Entry 2A1T (X-ray diffraction, 2.80 A resolution); this record covers chains D and S of the 6 polymer chains in the assembly.

== Chain D ==
Name: Acyl-CoA dehydrogenase, medium-chain specific, mitochondrial precursor
Organism: Homo sapiens
Notes: EC 1.3.99.3
UniProtKB: P11310 (ACADM_HUMAN); residues -24 to 396 here correspond to UniProt positions 1-421 (UniProt number = residue number + 25)
Chain sequence (421 residues; row label = number of the first residue in the row; numbers below 1 keep their minus sign (Met-24 is residue -24)):
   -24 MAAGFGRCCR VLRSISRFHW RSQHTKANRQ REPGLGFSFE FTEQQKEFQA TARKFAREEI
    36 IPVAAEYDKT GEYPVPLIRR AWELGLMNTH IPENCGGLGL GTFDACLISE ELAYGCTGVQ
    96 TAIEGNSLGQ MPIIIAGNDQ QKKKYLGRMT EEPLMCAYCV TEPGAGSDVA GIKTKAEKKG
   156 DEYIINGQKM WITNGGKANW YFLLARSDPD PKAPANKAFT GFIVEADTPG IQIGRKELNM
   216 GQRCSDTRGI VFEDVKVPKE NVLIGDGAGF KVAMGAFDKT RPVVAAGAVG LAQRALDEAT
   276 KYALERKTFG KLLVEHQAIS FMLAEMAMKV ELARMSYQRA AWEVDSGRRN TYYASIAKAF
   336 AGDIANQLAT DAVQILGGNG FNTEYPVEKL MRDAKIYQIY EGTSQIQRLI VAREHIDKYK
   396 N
Not modelled in the structure: -24 to 9
Small-molecule neighbours:
  - FAD (flavin-adenine dinucleotide), molecule 1: Tyr133, Cys134, Val135, Thr136, Ala140, Gly141, Ser142, Asp143, Met165, Trp166, Ile167, Thr168, Asn214, Thr222, Ile371, Ile374, Tyr375, Glu376, Thr378, Gln380, Leu384
  - FAD, molecule 2: Tyr277, Arg281, Thr283, Phe284, Leu288, His291, Ala293, Ile294, Gln349, Ile350, Leu351, Gly352, Gly353, Asn354, Phe356
  - FAD, molecule 3: Asn357, Glu359, Tyr360
Curated features (UniProtKB/Swiss-Prot):
  - active site: Glu376 (Proton acceptor)
  - binding site (FAD): Tyr133 to Ser142, Trp166 to Thr168, Arg281 to Thr283, His291, Gln292, Gln349 to Gly353, Glu376 to Gln380
  - binding site (octanoyl-CoA): Ser142, Asp253, Arg256, Glu376
  - modified residue: Lys44 (N6-acetyllysine), Lys154 (N6-succinyllysine), Lys187 (N6-acetyllysine), Lys192 (N6-acetyllysine), Lys234 (N6-acetyllysine), Lys246 (N6-acetyllysine), Lys254 (N6-acetyllysine), Lys276 (N6-acetyllysine), Thr326 (Phosphothreonine)

== Chain S ==
Name: Electron transfer flavoprotein beta-subunit
Organism: Homo sapiens
UniProtKB: P38117 (ETFB_HUMAN); residues 1-255 here = UniProt positions 1-255
Chain sequence (255 residues; numbered 1 to 255; the number before each row is that of its first residue):
     1 MAELRVLVAV KRVIDYAVKI RVKPDRTGVV TDGVKHSMNP FCEIAVEEAV RLKEKKLVKE
    61 VIAVSCGPAQ CQETIRTALA MGADRGIHVE VPPAEAERLG PLQVARVLAK LAEKEKVDLV
   121 LLGKQAIDDD CNQTGQMTAG FLDWPQGTFA SQVTLEGDKL KVERAIDGGL ETLRLKLPAV
   181 VTADLRLNEP RYATLPNIMK AKKKKIEVIK PGDLGVDLTS KLSVISVEDP PQRTAGVKVE
   241 TTEDLVAKLK EIGRI
Not modelled in the structure: 1-2, 232-240, 251-255
Differences from the reference sequence: engineered mutation Ala165 (Glu in P38117)
Small-molecule neighbours: adenosine monophosphate (AMP): Ala9, Val10, Lys11, Asn39, Phe41, Cys42, Val64, Ser65, Cys66, Pro101, Val104, Leu122, Gly123, Lys124, Gln125, Ala126, Asp129, Asp130, Cys131, Asn132, Gln133, Thr134
Curated features (UniProtKB/Swiss-Prot):
  - region: Ala183 to Lys205 (Recognition loop)
  - binding site (AMP): Ala9, Asn39 to Cys42, Cys66, Gly123 to Thr134
  - modified residue: Ala2 (N-acetylalanine), Lys200 (N6,N6,N6-trimethyllysine), Lys203 (N6,N6,N6-trimethyllysine), Lys210 (N6-acetyllysine), Ser223 (Phosphoserine), Ser226 (Phosphoserine), Lys238 (N6-acetyllysine), Lys248 (N6-acetyllysine)
  - natural variant: Asp128 (D128N: In GA2B), Arg164 (R164Q: In GA2B)
  - mutagenesis: Leu195 (L195A: Severely impaired in complex formation with ACADM), Lys200 to Lys203 (Does not abolish electron transfer activity. Abolishes sensitivity to inhibition by lysine methyltransferase ETFBKMT), Lys200 to Lys202 (Does not abolish methylation by ETFBKMT), Lys200 (K200R: Does not abolish electron transfer activity. Decreases sensitivity to inhibition by lysine methyltransferase ETFBKMT), Lys203 (K203R: Does not abolish electron transfer activity. Decreases sensitivity to inhibition by lysine methyltransferase ETFBKMT)

== Interface between chain D and chain S ==
Residue-residue contacts (28):
  Glu18(D) - Glu73(S)
  Glu18(D) - Arg76(S)
  Gln19(D) - Ile198(S)
  Gln19(D) - Met199(S)
  Gln19(D) - Lys202(S)
  Lys21(D) - Glu73(S)
  Glu22(D) - Glu73(S)
  Glu22(D) - Arg76(S)
  Glu22(D) - Thr77(S)  hydrogen bond
  Glu22(D) - Ile198(S)
  Phe23(D) - Leu195(S)  hydrophobic
  Phe23(D) - Ile198(S)  hydrophobic
  Phe23(D) - Met199(S)  hydrophobic
  Thr26(D) - Ala193(S)  hydrogen bond (side chain-backbone)
  Thr26(D) - Ile198(S)
  Lys29(D) - Tyr192(S)
  Phe30(D) - Tyr192(S)
  Glu34(D) - Tyr192(S)  hydrogen bond
  Arg55(D) - Tyr192(S)
  Glu58(D) - Thr194(S)
  Leu59(D) - Tyr192(S)  hydrophobic
  Leu59(D) - Thr194(S)
  Leu59(D) - Leu195(S)  hydrogen bond (backbone-backbone)
  Leu59(D) - Pro196(S)
  Gly60(D) - Leu195(S)
  Leu73(D) - Pro196(S)
  Leu73(D) - Met199(S)  hydrophobic
  Ile83(D) - Leu195(S)  hydrophobic
Other interface residues (no listed pair), chain D (18 interface residues in all): Glu33, Leu61, Leu75

== In short ==
18 residues of chain D and 11 residues of chain S are in contact; the contacts include 4 hydrogen bonds. Among
the polar pairs are Glu22(D)-Thr77(S), Thr26(D)-Ala193(S) and Glu34(D)-Tyr192(S). Bound to chain D: 3 copies
of flavin-adenine dinucleotide. Chain S binds adenosine monophosphate.
Here chain D is Acyl-CoA dehydrogenase, medium-chain specific, mitochondrial precursor and chain S is Electron
transfer flavoprotein beta-subunit, both from Homo sapiens. Entry 2A1T (Structure of the human MCAD:ETF
E165betaA complex) was determined by X-ray diffraction together with 2A1U from the same study.
